PDB entry 1YAU | X-ray diffraction, 2.40 A resolution | chains O and U of the 21 polymer chains in the assembly

== Chain O (and U) ==
Molecule: proteasome activator protein PA26
Source organism: Trypanosoma brucei
Notes: chain U of this document is another copy of the same molecule, construct and numbering; everything in this record applies to it too
Sequence (237 residues; numbered -5 to 231; the number before each row is that of its first residue; numbers below 1 keep their minus sign (Met-5 is residue -5)):
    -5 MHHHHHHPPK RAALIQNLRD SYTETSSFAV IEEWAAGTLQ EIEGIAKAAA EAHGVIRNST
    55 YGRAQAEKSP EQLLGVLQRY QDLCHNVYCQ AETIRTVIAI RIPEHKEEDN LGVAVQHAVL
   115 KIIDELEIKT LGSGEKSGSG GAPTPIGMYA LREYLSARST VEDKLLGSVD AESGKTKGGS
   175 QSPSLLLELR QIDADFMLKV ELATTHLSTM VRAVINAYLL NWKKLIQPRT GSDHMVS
Not modelled in the structure: -5 to 3, 162-171
Construct notes: initiating methionine (-5); expression tag (-4 to 1); variant Val49 (Thr in 5757773)

== Chain O / chain U interface ==
Contacting residue pairs - 104 pairs, chain O then chain U:
  Glu18(O) with Arg5(U), salt bridge
  Phe22(O) with Arg5(U); Leu8(U), hydrophobic
  Ala29(O) with Leu8(U), hydrophobic
  Arg51(O) with Gln72(U); Asp76(U), salt bridge
  Leu105(O) with Glu101(U)
  Ala108(O) with Glu101(U)
  Val109(O) with His99(U)
  Ala112(O) with His99(U)
  Ser131(O) with Lys130(U)
  Ser133(O) with Gly132(U); Ser133(U), hydrogen bond (backbone-backbone)
  Gly134(O) with Gly132(U)
  Gly135(O) with Lys130(U); Ser131(U); Gly132(U)
  Ala136(O) with Gly128(U); Glu129(U), hydrogen bond (backbone-backbone); Lys130(U), hydrogen bond (backbone-backbone)
  Pro137(O) with Ile122(U); Gly128(U)
  Thr138(O) with Gly128(U); Glu129(U), hydrogen bond (backbone-backbone)
  Pro139(O) with Tyr82(U); Ser127(U); Glu129(U); Tyr143(U)
  Ile140(O) with Glu129(U)
  Gly141(O) with Glu129(U), hydrogen bond (backbone-side chain)
  Glu147(O) with Glu129(U)
  Ala151(O) with Arg146(U)
  Ser174(O) with Asp157(U), hydrogen bond
  Gln175(O) with Arg57(U); Asp157(U); Leu160(U); Gly161(U)
  Ser176(O) with Ser153(U), hydrogen bond; Glu156(U), hydrogen bond; Asp157(U)
  Pro177(O) with Ala60(U); Glu61(U); Lys62(U); Ser63(U); Glu156(U)
  Ser178(O) with Ser63(U), hydrogen bond; Leu149(U); Arg152(U); Ser153(U); Glu156(U), hydrogen bond
  Leu179(O) with Ser153(U)
  Leu181(O) with Ser63(U); Leu68(U), hydrophobic; Leu149(U)
  Glu182(O) with Leu149(U); Ser150(U); Ser153(U)
  Gln185(O) with Gln75(U); Leu145(U); Arg146(U); Leu149(U)
  Ile186(O) with Arg146(U)
  Asp189(O) with Gln75(U); Arg146(U)
  Phe190(O) with Arg146(U)
  Leu192(O) with Gln75(U); His79(U); Met142(U), hydrophobic
  Lys193(O) with Tyr143(U)
  Glu195(O) with His79(U), salt bridge
  Leu196(O) with His79(U); Tyr82(U), hydrophobic; Met142(U), hydrophobic; Tyr143(U)
  Thr199(O) with Glu86(U)
  His200(O) with Tyr82(U); Glu86(U), salt bridge; Arg89(U), hydrogen bond
  Thr203(O) with Glu86(U), hydrogen bond; Arg89(U); Thr90(U), hydrogen bond
  Arg206(O) with Leu12(U); Tyr16(U), hydrogen bond; Thr90(U); Ile94(U)
  Ala207(O) with Ala93(U), hydrophobic
  Ile209(O) with Leu12(U), hydrophobic
  Asn210(O) with Ile9(U); Arg13(U), hydrogen bond; Ala93(U); Ile94(U), hydrogen bond (side chain-backbone); Arg95(U); Ile96(U), hydrogen bond (side chain-backbone)
  Leu213(O) with Arg5(U); Leu8(U), hydrophobic; Ile9(U), hydrophobic
  Leu214(O) with Ile9(U), hydrophobic; Arg13(U); Ile96(U); Pro97(U); Glu98(U)
  Asn215(O) with Glu98(U); His99(U), hydrogen bond (side chain-backbone)
  Trp216(O) with Arg5(U)
Other interface residues (no listed pair), chain O (49 interface residues in all): Glu26, Tyr212
Other interface residues (no listed pair), chain U (49 interface residues in all): Cys83

== Summary ==
Chain O and chain U each contribute 49 residues to their interface; the contacts include 18 hydrogen bonds and
4 salt bridges. Among the polar pairs are Glu18(O)-Arg5(U), Arg51(O)-Asp76(U) and Glu195(O)-His79(U).
Both chains are proteasome activator protein PA26 (Trypanosoma brucei). Entry 1YAU (Structure of
Archeabacterial 20S proteasome- PA26 complex) was determined by X-ray diffraction together with 1Z7Q, 1YA7 and
1YAR from the same study.
